PDB entry 6MPF | X-ray diffraction, 3.33 A resolution | chains A and M of the 23 polymer chains in the assembly

# Chain A
Molecule: 16S rRNA
Organism: Thermus thermophilus HB8 (strain HB8 / ATCC 27634 / DSM 579)
Sequence (1508 nucleotides; each row starts with the number of its first residue; note: 4 numbers in that range are skipped by the numbering (no residue carries them; nothing is unmodelled there)):
     5 UGGAGAGUUU GAUCCUGGCU CAGGGUGAAC GCUGGCGGCG UGCCUAAGAC AUGCAAGUCG
    65 UGCGGGCCGC GGGGUUUUAC UCCGUGGUCA GCGGCGGACG GGUGAGUAAC GCGUGGGUGA
   125 CCUACCCGGA AGAGGGGGAC AACCCGGGGA AACUCGGGCU AAUCCCCCAU GUGGACCCGC
   185 CCCUUGGGGU GUGUCCAAAG GGCUUUGCCC GCUUCCGGAU GGGCCCGCGU CCCAUCAGCU
   245 AGUUGGUGGG GUAAUGGCCC ACCAAGGCGA CGACGGGUAG CCGGUCUGAG AGGAUGGCCG
   305 GCCACAGGGG CACUGAGACA CGGGCCCCAC UCCUACGGGA GGCAGCAGUU AGGAAUCUUC
   365 CGCAAUGGGC GCAAGCCUGA CGGAGCGACG CCGCUUGGAG GAAGAAGCCC UUCGGGGUGU
   425 AAACUCCUGA ACCCGGGACG AAACCCCCGA CGAGGGGACU GACGGUACCG GGGUAAUAGC
   485 GCCGGCCAAC UCCGUGCCAG CAGCCGCGGU AAUACGGAGG GCGCGAGCGU UACCCGGAUU
   545 CACUGGGCGU AAAGGGCGUG UAGGCGGCCU GGGGCGUCCC AUGUGAAAGA CCACGGCUCA
   605 ACCGUGGGGG AGCGUGGGAU ACGCUCAGGC UAGACGGUGG GAGAGGGUGG UGGAAUUCCC
   665 GGAGUAGCGG UGAAAUGCGC AGAUACCGGG AGGAACGCCG AUGGCGAAGG CAGCCACCUG
   725 GUCCACCCGU GACGCUGAGG CGCGAAAGCG UGGGGAGCAA ACCGGAUUAG AUACCCGGGU
   785 AGUCCACGCC CUAAACGAUG CGCGCUAGGU CUCUGGGUCU CCUGGGGGCC GAAGCUAACG
   845 CGUUAAGCGC GCCGCCUGGG GAGUACGGCC GCAAGGCUGA AACUCAAAGG AAUUGACGGG
   905 GGCCCGCACA AGCGGUGGAG CAUGUGGUUU AAUUCGAAGC AACGCGAAGA ACCUUACCAG
   965 GCCUUGACAU GCUAGGGAAC CCGGGUGAAA GCCUGGGGUG CCCCGCGAGG GGAGCCCUAG
  1025 CACAGGUGCU GCAUGGCCGU CGUCAGCUCG UGCCGUGAGG UGUUGGGUUA AGUCCCGCAA
  1085 CGAGCGCAAC CCCCGCCGUU AGUUGCCAGC GGUUCGGCCG GGCACUCUAA CGGGACUGCC
  1145 CGCGAAAGCG GGAGGAAGGA GGGGACGACG UCUGGUCAGC AUGGCCCUUA CGGCCUGGGC
  1205 GACACACGUG CUACAAUGCC CACUACAAAG CGAUGCCACC CGGCAACGGG GAGCUAAUCG
  1265 CAAAAAGGUG GGCCCAGUUC GGAUUGGGGU CUGCAACCCG ACCCCAUGAA GCCGGAAUCG
  1325 CUAGUAAUCG CGGAUCAGCC AUGCCGCGGU GAAUACGUUC CCGGGCCUUG UACACACCGC
  1385 CCGUCACGCC AUGGGAGCGG GCUCUACCCG AAGUCGCCGG GAGCCUACGG GCAGGCGCCG
  1445 AGGGUAGGGC CCGUGACUGG GGCGAAGUCG UAACAAGGUA GCUGUACCGG AAGGUGCGGC
  1505 UGGAUCA
  1516 C
Metal / ion sites: Mg2+ site 1 near G21 (its only coordinating residue here); Mg2+ site 2 near A53 (its only coordinating residue here); Mg2+ site 3: U62, G98; Mg2+ site 4: G69, G70; Mg2+ site 5: A109, G110, G284; Mg2+ site 6: G117, U118, G231; Mg2+ site 7 near C169 (its only coordinating residue here); Mg2+ site 8 near A201 (its only coordinating residue here); Mg2+ site 9: G294, G541; Mg2+ site 10 near A310 (its only coordinating residue here); Mg2+ site 11 near G319 (its only coordinating residue here); Mg2+ site 12 near C323 (its only coordinating residue here); 48 more Mg2+ sites not listed
Residues lining bound ligands: paromomycin (PAR): G1387, U1388, C1389, A1390, C1391, G1466, C1467, G1468, A1469, A1470, G1471, U1472, C1473

# Chain M
Molecule: 30S ribosomal protein S13
Organism: Thermus thermophilus (strain HB8 / ATCC 27634 / DSM 579)
UniProtKB: P80377 (RS13_THET8); numbering as in UniProt (aligned over 2-126)
Chain sequence (125 residues; numbered 2 to 126; the number before each row is that of its first residue):
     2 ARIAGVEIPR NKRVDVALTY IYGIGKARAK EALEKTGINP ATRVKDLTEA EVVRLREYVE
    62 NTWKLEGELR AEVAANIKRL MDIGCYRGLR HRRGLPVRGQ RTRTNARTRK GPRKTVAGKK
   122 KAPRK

# Chain A / chain M interface
Contacting residue pairs - 91 pairs, chain A then chain M:
  G924(A) with Arg108(M), phosphate contact; Thr109(M), phosphate contact; Arg114(M), salt bridge to the phosphate
  C925(A) with Asn106(M), base contact; Ala107(M), phosphate contact; Arg108(M), hydrogen bond to the phosphate; Thr109(M), hydrogen bond to the phosphate
  A926(A) with Gln101(M), phosphate contact; Arg102(M), phosphate contact; Asn106(M), hydrogen bond to the base
  U927(A) with Arg102(M), salt bridge to the phosphate; Thr105(M), hydrogen bond to the base
  G928(A) with Arg102(M), salt bridge to the phosphate; Thr105(M), base contact
  U929(A) with Arg104(M), hydrogen bond to the base; Thr105(M), base contact
  G930(A) with Arg104(M), salt bridge to the phosphate
  G931(A) with Arg104(M), hydrogen bond to the base
  A1206(A) with Arg102(M), phosphate contact; Thr103(M), sugar contact; Arg104(M), phosphate contact
  C1207(A) with Arg91(M), salt bridge to the phosphate; Leu96(M), sugar contact; Thr103(M), hydrogen bond to the sugar; Arg104(M), base contact; Lys111(M), hydrogen bond to the sugar
  A1208(A) with Leu96(M), phosphate contact; Lys111(M), phosphate contact; Lys115(M), hydrogen bond to the sugar; Val117(M), base contact
  C1209(A) with Arg104(M), hydrogen bond to the base; Arg108(M), salt bridge to the phosphate; Lys111(M), salt bridge to the phosphate; Arg114(M), phosphate contact; Lys115(M), salt bridge to the phosphate; Thr116(M), phosphate contact; Val117(M), hydrogen bond to the sugar
  A1210(A) with Arg104(M), base contact; Thr105(M), base contact; Arg114(M), salt bridge to the phosphate; Thr116(M), hydrogen bond to the phosphate; Lys126(M), hydrogen bond to the sugar
  C1211(A) with Thr105(M), base contact; Lys126(M), hydrogen bond to the sugar
  G1276(A) with Arg14(M), sugar contact
  C1277(A) with Arg14(M), sugar contact; Arg44(M), salt bridge to the phosphate
  C1278(A) with Arg44(M), salt bridge to the phosphate
  U1282(A) with Lys13(M), phosphate contact
  U1283(A) with Lys13(M), salt bridge to the phosphate; Arg14(M), base contact; Val17(M), phosphate contact; Tyr21(M), hydrogen bond to the phosphate; Lys27(M), hydrogen bond to the sugar
  A1287(A) with Thr109(M), sugar contact
  U1288(A) with Gln101(M), hydrogen bond to the phosphate; Thr109(M), sugar contact; Arg110(M), phosphate contact
  U1289(A) with His92(M), hydrogen bond to the phosphate; Pro97(M), phosphate contact; Val98(M), hydrogen bond to the phosphate; Arg99(M), salt bridge to the phosphate; Gln101(M), hydrogen bond to the phosphate; Arg110(M), sugar contact
  G1290(A) with Asn77(M), phosphate contact; Ile78(M), sugar contact; Arg88(M), salt bridge to the phosphate; His92(M), salt bridge to the phosphate; Val98(M), phosphate contact; Arg99(M), salt bridge to the phosphate
  G1291(A) with Asn77(M), phosphate contact; Arg80(M), salt bridge to the phosphate; Arg88(M), salt bridge to the phosphate
  C1301(A) with Tyr87(M), sugar contact
  C1302(A) with Tyr87(M), sugar contact
  C1303(A) with Gly100(M), sugar contact
  G1304(A) with Arg99(M), phosphate contact; Gly100(M), phosphate contact
  C1309(A) with Ala28(M), phosphate contact; Arg29(M), sugar contact
  A1310(A) with Tyr23(M), phosphate contact; Gly24(M), phosphate contact; Ile25(M), hydrogen bond to the phosphate; Gly26(M), hydrogen bond to the phosphate; Ala28(M), phosphate contact; Arg29(M), hydrogen bond to the phosphate; Leu70(M), sugar contact
  U1311(A) with Ile22(M), phosphate contact; Tyr23(M), phosphate contact; Ile25(M), phosphate contact
  G1312(A) with Tyr23(M), phosphate contact
Interface residues without a listed pair, chain A (35 interface residues in all): A923, U932, A1313
Interface residues without a listed pair, chain M (46 interface residues in all): Thr20, Val74, Pro113, Lys121

# In short
The interface between chain A and chain M involves 35 residues on one side and 46 on the other, with 23
hydrogen bonds and 18 salt bridges. Polar contacts include A926(A)-Asn106(M), U927(A)-Thr105(M) and
U929(A)-Arg104(M). Bound to chain A: paromomycin.
Here chain A is 16S rRNA (Thermus thermophilus HB8 (strain HB8 / ATCC 27634 / DSM 579)) and chain M is 30S
ribosomal protein S13 (Thermus thermophilus (strain HB8 / ATCC 27634 / DSM 579)). Entry 6MPF (Structure of the
Thermus thermophilus 30S ribosomal subunit complexed with a 2-thiocytidine (s2C32) and inosine (I34) ...) was
determined by X-ray diffraction (same publication as 6DTI, 6MKN and 6MPI).
